PDB entry 5YMX | X-ray diffraction, 1.35 A resolution | chain A

[Chain A]
Protein: Mutual gliding-motility protein MglA
Organism: Myxococcus xanthus (strain DK 1622)
Notes: EC 3.6.5.2
UniProtKB: Q1DB04 (MGLA_MYXXD); residue numbers follow UniProt; this construct covers 1-195
Amino-acid sequence (203 residues; row label = number of the first residue in the row):
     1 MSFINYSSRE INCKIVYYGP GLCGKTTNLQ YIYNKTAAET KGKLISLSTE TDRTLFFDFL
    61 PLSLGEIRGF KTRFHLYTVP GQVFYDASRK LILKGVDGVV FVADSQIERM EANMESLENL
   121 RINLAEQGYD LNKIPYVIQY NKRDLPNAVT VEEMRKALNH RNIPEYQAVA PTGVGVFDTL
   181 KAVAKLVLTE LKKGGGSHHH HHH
Unresolved in the structure: 1
Sequence notes: expression tag (196-203)
Small-molecule neighbours: GDP (guanosine-5'-diphosphate): Pro-20, Gly-21, Leu-22, Cys-23, Gly-24, Lys-25, Thr-26, Thr-27, Pro-80, Gly-81, Asn-141, Lys-142, Asp-144, Leu-145, Ala-168, Val-169, Ala-170, Pro-171
Swiss-Prot annotation at these positions:
  - binding site (GTP): Gly-19 to Thr-26, Thr-78 to Gln-82, Asn-141 to Asp-144
What the authors report for this chain:
  - mutagenesis - L64A/I67A, K181A/K185A: decreased catalytic activity

[In short]
Chain A binds GDP. UniProt lists 17 GTP-binding residues. From the paper: L64A/I67A and K181A/K185A reduce
catalytic activity.
Chain A is Mutual gliding-motility protein MglA (Myxococcus xanthus (strain DK 1622)); the structure,
Myxococcus xanthus MglA in GDP bound conformation, was determined by X-ray diffraction together with 6IZW from
the same study.
